PDB entry 2PDZ | solution NMR | chains A and B

# Chain A
Name: Syntrophin
From: Mus musculus
Notes: fragment: pdz domain
UniProt: Q61234 (SNTA1_MOUSE); residues 1-86 here correspond to UniProt positions 79-164 (UniProt number = residue number + 78)
Chain sequence (86 residues; row label = number of the first residue in the row):
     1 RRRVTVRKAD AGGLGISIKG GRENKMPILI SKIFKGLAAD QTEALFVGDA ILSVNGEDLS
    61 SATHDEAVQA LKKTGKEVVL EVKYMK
Curated features (UniProtKB/Swiss-Prot):
  - modified residue: S17 (Phosphoserine)

# Chain B
Name: Peptide gvkeslv
Chain sequence (5 residues; each row starts with the number of its first residue):
     3 KESLV

# How chain A and chain B interact
Contacting residue pairs (22; chain A residue first):
  L14(A) with V7(B)
  G15(A) with V7(B)
  I16(A) with L6(B); V7(B)
  S17(A) with E4(B); S5(B); L6(B)
  I18(A) with K3(B); E4(B); S5(B)
  K19(A) with K3(B); E4(B)
  G20(A) with K3(B)
  K32(A) with E4(B)
  F34(A) with L6(B)
  H64(A) with K3(B); S5(B)
  D65(A) with K3(B)
  V68(A) with S5(B); V7(B)
  L71(A) with V7(B)
  K72(A) with V7(B)
Interface residues without a listed pair, chain A (15 interface residues in all): G13

# In short
15 residues of chain A face 5 of chain B across their interface.
Chain A is Syntrophin (Mus musculus) and chain B is Peptide gvkeslv; the structure, Solution structure of the
syntrophin pdz domain in complex with the peptide gvkeslv, NMR, 15 structures, was determined by solution NMR.
